PDB entry 4YVJ | X-ray diffraction, 2.90 A resolution | chains A and C of the 3 polymer chains in the assembly

[Chain A]
Name: tRNA (guanine-N(1)-)-methyltransferase
Organism: Haemophilus influenzae (strain ATCC 51907 / DSM 11121 / KW20 / Rd)
Notes: EC 2.1.1.228
Reference sequence: P43912 (TRMD_HAEIN); residues 1-246 here = UniProt positions 1-246
Sequence (266 residues; numbered -19 to 246; the number before each row is that of its first residue; numbers below 1 keep their minus sign (Met-19 is residue -19)):
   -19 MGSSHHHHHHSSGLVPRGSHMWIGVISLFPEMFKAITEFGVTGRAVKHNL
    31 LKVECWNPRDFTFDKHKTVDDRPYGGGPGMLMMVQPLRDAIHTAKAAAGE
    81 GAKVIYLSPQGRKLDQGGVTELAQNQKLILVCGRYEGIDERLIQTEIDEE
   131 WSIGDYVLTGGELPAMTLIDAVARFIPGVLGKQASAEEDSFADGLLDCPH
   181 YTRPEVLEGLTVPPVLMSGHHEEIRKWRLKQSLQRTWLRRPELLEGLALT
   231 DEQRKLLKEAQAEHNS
Not modelled in the structure: -19 to -2, 160-168
Differences from the reference sequence: expression tag (-19 to 0)
Small-molecule neighbours:
  - sinefungin (SFG), molecule 1: Tyr86, Leu87, Ser88, Pro89, Gln90, Cys112, Gly113, Arg114, Tyr115, Glu116, Gly117, Trp131, Ser132, Ile133, Gly134, Tyr136, Val137, Leu138, Thr139, Gly140, Gly141, Pro144
  - sinefungin (SFG), molecule 2: Ser170, Asp177, His180
UniProt features mapped onto this chain:
  - active site: Asp169 (Proton acceptor)
  - binding site (S-adenosyl-L-methionine): Tyr86, Gly113, Ile133 to Leu138
What the authors report for this chain:
  - binding site for tRNA (chain C): Gly59
  - conformationally variable residues (side-chain flip): His46
  - catalytic residues: Arg154, Asp169 (proposed by the authors, not directly observed)
  - mutagenesis - R154A, D169A (4,100-fold): abolished catalytic activity with tRNA (chain C)
  - mutagenesis - S165A: decreased catalytic activity with tRNA (chain C)

[Chain C]
Molecule: tRNA
Sequence (74 nucleotides; each row starts with the number of its first residue; note: 2 numbers in that range are skipped by the numbering (no residue carries them; nothing is unmodelled there)):
     1 UGGGAGGUCGUCUAAC
    18 GGUAGGACGGCGGACUCUUGAUCCGCUGG
    48 UGGAGGUUCGAGUCCUCCCCUCCCAGCCA
Not modelled in the structure: 74-76
Differences from the reference sequence: engineered mutation U36 (G419304 in 12057205)

[Chain A / chain C interface]
Residue-residue contacts (25; chain A residue first):
  Phe9(A) - U35(C)  sugar contact
  Arg39(A) - U35(C)  hydrogen bond to the phosphate
  Lys45(A) - C32(C)  salt bridge to the phosphate
  His46(A) - C32(C)  salt bridge to the phosphate
  His46(A) - U33(C)  sugar contact
  His46(A) - C34(C)  hydrogen bond to the base
  Asp50(A) - U36(C)  phosphate contact
  Arg52(A) - G26(C)  salt bridge to the phosphate
  Tyr54(A) - G27(C)  phosphate contact
  Tyr54(A) - C28(C)  hydrogen bond to the phosphate
  Gly55(A) - G27(C)  hydrogen bond to the phosphate
  Gly56(A) - G26(C)  phosphate contact
  Gly56(A) - G27(C)  phosphate contact
  Gly57(A) - G26(C)  phosphate contact
  Pro58(A) - A38(C)  phosphate contact
  Gly59(A) - G37(C)  phosphate contact
  Gly59(A) - A38(C)  hydrogen bond to the phosphate
  Met60(A) - G37(C)  sugar contact
  Met60(A) - A38(C)  phosphate contact
  Tyr115(A) - U35(C)  hydrogen bond to the phosphate
  Tyr115(A) - U36(C)  hydrogen bond to the phosphate
  Tyr115(A) - G37(C)  hydrogen bond to the base
  Glu116(A) - G37(C)  base contact
  Leu138(A) - G37(C)  base contact
  Thr139(A) - G37(C)  base contact
Other interface residues (no listed pair), chain A (19 interface residues in all): Val49, Pro53
Other interface residues (no listed pair), chain C (11 interface residues in all): A31

[Overview]
The interface between chain A and chain C involves 19 residues on one side and 11 on the other; the contacts
include 8 hydrogen bonds and 3 salt bridges. Among the polar pairs are His46(A)-C34(C), Tyr115(A)-G37(C) and
Arg39(A)-U35(C). The paper reports catalytic residues Arg154(A) and Asp169(A); R154A and D169A of chain A
abolish catalytic activity with tRNA (chain C).
Here chain A is tRNA (guanine-N(1)-)-methyltransferase (Haemophilus influenzae (strain ATCC 51907 / DSM 11121
/ KW20 / Rd)) and chain C is tRNA. Entry 4YVJ (Crystal Structure of H. influenzae TrmD in complex with
sinefungin and tRNA variant (G36U)) was determined by X-ray diffraction (same publication as 4YVG, 4YVH, 4YVI
and 4YVK).
